1SUY - chains B and D of the 4 polymer chains in the assembly; structure by solution NMR.

== Chain B ==
Name: circadian clock protein KaiA
Organism: Thermosynechococcus elongatus
Notes: fragment: C-terminal residues 180-283
Reference sequence: Q79V62 (KAIA_SYNEL); residues 204-307 here correspond to UniProt positions 180-283 (UniProt number = residue number - 24)
Sequence (107 residues; numbered 201 to 307; the number before each row is that of its first residue):
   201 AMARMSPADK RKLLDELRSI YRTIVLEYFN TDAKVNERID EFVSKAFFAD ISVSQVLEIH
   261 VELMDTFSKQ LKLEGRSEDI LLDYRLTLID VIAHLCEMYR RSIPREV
Construct notes: cloning artifact (201-203)
From the paper describing this entry:
  - self-association interface (contacts with another copy of this molecule): Ile289

== Chain D ==
Name: circadian clock protein KaiC
Organism: Thermosynechococcus elongatus
Notes: fragment: C-terminal residues 488-518
Reference sequence: Q8RR33 (Q8RR33); residues 504-534 here correspond to UniProt positions 488-518 (UniProt number = residue number - 16)
Sequence (34 residues; row label = number of the first residue in the row):
   501 AMAGIISGTP TRISVDEKTE LARIAKGMQD LESE
Construct notes: cloning artifact (501-503)

== Interface between chain B and chain D ==
Residue-residue contacts - 21 pairs, chain B then chain D:
  Lys210(B) - Glu532(D)
  Ser252(B) - Leu531(D)
  Ser254(B) - Ala525(D)
  Ser254(B) - Met528(D)
  Ser254(B) - Gln529(D)
  Gln255(B) - Gln529(D)
  Gln255(B) - Glu532(D)
  Leu257(B) - Ala522(D)
  Leu257(B) - Ala525(D)
  Glu258(B) - Ala525(D)
  Glu258(B) - Gln529(D)
  His260(B) - Leu521(D)
  Val261(B) - Lys518(D)
  Val261(B) - Leu521(D)
  Val261(B) - Ala522(D)
  Val261(B) - Arg523(D)
  Asp265(B) - Lys518(D)
  Ser268(B) - Glu517(D)
  Lys272(B) - Asp516(D)
  Lys272(B) - Glu517(D)
  Glu278(B) - Glu517(D)
Other interface residues (no listed pair), chain B (15 interface residues in all): Asp250, Val253, Leu271
Other interface residues (no listed pair), chain D (12 interface residues in all): Lys526
Interface features reported in the paper:
  - interface residues, chain B: Leu257(B), Val261(B)

== Overview ==
Chain B and chain D form an interface of 15 and 12 residues respectively. From the paper: interface residues
Leu257(B) and Val261(B); a self-association interface involving Ile289(B).
Here chain B is circadian clock protein KaiA and chain D is circadian clock protein KaiC, both from
Thermosynechococcus elongatus. Entry 1SUY (NMR structure of the ThKaiA180C-CIIABD complex (average minimized
structure)) was determined by solution NMR (same publication as 1SV1).
